PDB entry 3ZCI | X-ray diffraction, 2.20 A resolution | chain A

== Chain A ==
Molecule: Cag pathogenicity island protein (CAG18)
Source organism: Helicobacter pylori
UniProt: O25272 (O25272_HELPY); residue numbers follow UniProt; this construct covers 21-237
Sequence (220 residues; each row starts with the number of its first residue):
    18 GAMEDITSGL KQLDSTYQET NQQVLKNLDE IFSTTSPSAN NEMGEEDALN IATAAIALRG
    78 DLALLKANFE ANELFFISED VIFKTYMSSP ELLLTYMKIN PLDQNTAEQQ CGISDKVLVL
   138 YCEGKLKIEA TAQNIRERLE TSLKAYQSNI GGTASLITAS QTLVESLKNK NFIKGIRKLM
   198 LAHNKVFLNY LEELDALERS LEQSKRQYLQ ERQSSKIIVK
Disordered / not traced: 51-58, 118-130, 230-237
Construct notes: expression tag (18-20); engineered mutation A69 (Lys in O25272), T70 (Lys in O25272), A147 (Gln in O25272), T148 (Glu in O25272), A149 (Lys in O25272)
Modified residues: Mse20, Mse60, Mse104, Mse114, Mse197 (selenomethionine; parent Met)
Ligand contacts:
  - Meso-2,3-Butanediol (BU9), molecule 1: S177, Q178, T179, L180
  - Meso-2,3-Butanediol (BU9), molecule 2: K187, I190, K191
  - 1,4-diethylene dioxide (DIO), molecule 1: D22, I23, G26, K195, L196, A199
  - 1,4-diethylene dioxide (DIO), molecule 2: L27, L30, D31, Y34, L79, L82, K83, F86, F189, I193
  - 1,4-diethylene dioxide (DIO), molecule 3: T37, Q40, V41, N44, L173, A176, S177, E182, N186

== Summary ==
Ligands of chain A: 3 copies of 1,4-diethylene dioxide and Meso-2,3-Butanediol.
Chain A is Cag pathogenicity island protein (CAG18) (Helicobacter pylori); the structure, Crystal structure of
Helicobacter pylori T4SS protein CagL in a cubic crystal form with a distorted ..., was determined by X-ray
diffraction together with 3ZCJ from the same study.
